7PDV - chain A; structure by X-ray diffraction, 3.49 A resolution.

[Chain A]
Name: RNA binding motif protein 5 isoform 1
Source organism: Homo sapiens
Reference sequence: A0A0S2Z549 (A0A0S2Z549_HUMAN); residues 3-119 here correspond to UniProt positions 94-210 (UniProt number = residue number + 91)
Sequence (119 residues; each row starts with the number of its first residue):
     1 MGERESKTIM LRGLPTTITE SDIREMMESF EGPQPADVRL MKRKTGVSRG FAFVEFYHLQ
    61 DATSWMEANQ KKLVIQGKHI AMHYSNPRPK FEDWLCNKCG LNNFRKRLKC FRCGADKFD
Not modelled in the structure: 1-7, 115-119
Construct notes: initiating methionine (1); expression tag (2); conflict T16 (Ile107 in A0A0S2Z549), G100 (Cys191 in A0A0S2Z549)
Metal / ion sites: Zn2+: C96, C99, C110
What the authors report for this chain:
  - binding site for the 10-nt RNA strand: M10, P35, A36, D37, M41, K42, R49, F51, Y57, N103, R107, F111, R112
  - mutagenesis - F51A/F53A: abolished binding to CU9

[Overview]
The Zn2+ site is built by C96, C99 and C110. From the paper: a binding site for the 10-nt RNA strand at M10,
P35 and A36 among others; F51A/F53A abolish binding to CU9.
Chain A is RNA binding motif protein 5 isoform 1 (Homo sapiens); the structure, Crystal structure of RBM5
RRM1-zinc finger in complex with RNA, was determined by X-ray diffraction together with 7PCV from the same
study.
